Entry 1L4A (X-ray diffraction, 2.95 A resolution); this record covers chains C and D of the 5 polymer chains in the assembly.

[Chain C]
Name: S-SNAP25 fusion protein
Source organism: Loligo pealei
Reference sequence: Q8T3S4 (Q8T3S4_LOLPE); residues 4-86 here = UniProt positions 4-86
Amino-acid sequence (83 residues; each row starts with the number of its first residue):
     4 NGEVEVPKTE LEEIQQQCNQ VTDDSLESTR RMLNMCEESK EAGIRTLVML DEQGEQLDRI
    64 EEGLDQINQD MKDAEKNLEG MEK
Disordered / not traced: 4-10, 84-86

[Chain D]
Name: S-SNAP25 fusion protein
Source organism: Loligo pealei
Reference sequence: Q8T3S4 (Q8T3S4_LOLPE); residues 126-212 here = UniProt positions 126-212
Amino-acid sequence (87 residues; numbered 126 to 212; the number before each row is that of its first residue):
   126 VTVGDQNGMG PSSGYVTRIT NDAREDDMEN NMKEVSSMIG NLRNMAIDMG NEIGSQNRQV
   186 DRIQQKAESN ESRIDEANKK ATKLLKN
Disordered / not traced: 126-135, 211-212

[Interface between chain C and chain D]
Residue-residue contacts (39):
  Asn22(C) - Arg149(D)  hydrogen bond (backbone-side chain)
  Thr25(C) - Arg149(D)
  Asp26(C) - Arg149(D)  salt bridge
  Ser28(C) - Met153(D)
  Leu29(C) - Arg149(D)
  Leu29(C) - Asp152(D)
  Leu29(C) - Met153(D)
  Thr32(C) - Met153(D)
  Thr32(C) - Asn156(D)
  Arg33(C) - Asp152(D)  salt bridge
  Met35(C) - Met157(D)  hydrophobic
  Leu36(C) - Asn156(D)
  Leu36(C) - Glu159(D)
  Leu36(C) - Val160(D)
  Leu36(C) - Met163(D)  hydrophobic
  Cys39(C) - Val160(D)  hydrophobic
  Cys39(C) - Met163(D)  hydrophobic
  Glu40(C) - Met163(D)
  Ser42(C) - Leu167(D)
  Lys43(C) - Met170(D)
  Gly46(C) - Met170(D)
  Thr49(C) - Met174(D)
  Leu50(C) - Met170(D)  hydrophobic
  Leu50(C) - Met174(D)  hydrophobic
  Leu53(C) - Met174(D)
  Leu53(C) - Glu177(D)
  Leu53(C) - Ile178(D)  hydrophobic
  Leu53(C) - Gln181(D)
  Gln56(C) - Gln181(D)
  Gly57(C) - Gln181(D)  hydrogen bond (backbone-side chain)
  Leu60(C) - Gln181(D)
  Leu60(C) - Gln184(D)
  Leu60(C) - Ile188(D)
  Asp61(C) - Gln184(D)  hydrogen bond
  Ile63(C) - Ile188(D)  hydrophobic
  Glu64(C) - Ile188(D)
  Leu67(C) - Ile188(D)  hydrophobic
  Leu67(C) - Ala192(D)  hydrophobic
  Met74(C) - Arg198(D)
Also at the interface, not in a pair above, chain C (29 interface residues in all): Ile47, Asp54, Asp68, Asn80
Also at the interface, not in a pair above, chain D (26 interface residues in all): Ile164, Asn166, Asp173, Val185, Arg187, Lys191, Ile199, Ala202

[In short]
The interface between chain C and chain D involves 29 residues on one side and 26 on the other; the contacts
include 3 hydrogen bonds and 2 salt bridges. Polar contacts include Asp26(C)-Arg149(D), Arg33(C)-Asp152(D) and
Asn22(C)-Arg149(D).
Chain C is S-SNAP25 fusion protein and chain D is S-SNAP25 fusion protein, both from Loligo pealei; the
structure, X-ray structure of the neuronal complexin/snare complex from the squid loligo pealei, was
determined by X-ray diffraction.
